PDB entry 7CCQ | electron microscopy, 3.80 A resolution | chains H and J of the 11 polymer chains in the assembly

== Chain H ==
Protein: Histone H2B type 1-J
Organism: Homo sapiens
UniProt: P06899 (H2B1J_HUMAN); residues 32-124 here correspond to UniProt positions 33-125 (UniProt number = residue number + 1)
Chain sequence (93 residues; numbered 32 to 124; the number before each row is that of its first residue):
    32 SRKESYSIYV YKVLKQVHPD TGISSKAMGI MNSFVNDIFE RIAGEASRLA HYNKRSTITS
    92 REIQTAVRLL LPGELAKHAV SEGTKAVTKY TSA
UniProt features mapped onto this chain:
  - modified residue: Lys34 (N6-(2-hydroxyisobutyryl)lysine), Glu35 (PolyADP-ribosyl glutamic acid), Ser36 (Phosphoserine), Lys43 (N6-(2-hydroxyisobutyryl)lysine), Lys46 (N6-(2-hydroxyisobutyryl)lysine), Lys57 (N6,N6-dimethyllysine), Arg79 (Dimethylated arginine), Lys85 (N6,N6,N6-trimethyllysine), Arg86 (Omega-N-methylarginine), Arg92 (Omega-N-methylarginine), Lys108 (N6-(2-hydroxyisobutyryl)lysine), Thr115 (Phosphothreonine), Lys116 (N6-(2-hydroxyisobutyryl)lysine), Lys120 (N6-(2-hydroxyisobutyryl)lysine)
  - glycosylation: Ser112 (O-linked (GlcNAc) serine)
  - cross-link (Glycyl lysine isopeptide (Lys-Gly)): Lys34 (interchain with G-Cter in ubiquitin), Lys120 (interchain with G-Cter in ubiquitin)

== Chain J ==
Molecule: 147-nt DNA strand
Organism: Homo sapiens
Sequence (147 nucleotides; numbered -73 to 73; the number before each row is that of its first residue; numbers below 1 keep their minus sign (DC-73 is residue -73)):
   -73 CTGGAGAATC CCGGTGCCGA GGCCGCTCAA TTGGTCGTAG ACAGCTCTAG CACCGCTTAA
   -13 ACGCACGTAC GCGCTGTCCC CCGCGTTTTA ACCGCCAAGG GGATTACTCC CTAGTCTCCA
    47 GGCACGTGTC AGATATATAC ATCCTGT

== How chain H and chain J interact ==
Pairs across the interface (16):
  Ser32(H) - DT30(J)  hydrogen bond to the phosphate
  Glu35(H) - DA-45(J)  sugar contact
  Tyr42(H) - DG-53(J)  hydrogen bond to the phosphate
  Tyr42(H) - DG-52(J)  hydrogen bond to the phosphate
  Gly53(H) - DG-53(J)  phosphate contact
  Ile54(H) - DA-54(J)  sugar contact
  Ile54(H) - DG-53(J)  hydrogen bond to the phosphate
  Ser55(H) - DA-54(J)  phosphate contact
  Ser56(H) - DA-54(J)  hydrogen bond to the phosphate
  Lys85(H) - DG-34(J)  phosphate contact
  Arg86(H) - DG-34(J)  phosphate contact
  Arg86(H) - DA-33(J)  salt bridge to the phosphate
  Ser87(H) - DA-35(J)  hydrogen bond to the phosphate
  Ser87(H) - DG-34(J)  hydrogen bond to the phosphate
  Thr88(H) - DA-35(J)  phosphate contact
  Thr88(H) - DG-34(J)  hydrogen bond to the phosphate
Interface residues without a listed pair, chain H (13 interface residues in all): Arg33, Lys46
Interface residues without a listed pair, chain J (9 interface residues in all): DC-46

== Overview ==
Chain H and chain J form an interface of 13 and 9 residues respectively; the contacts include 8 hydrogen bonds
and 1 salt bridge. Among the polar pairs are Ser32(H)-DT30(J), Tyr42(H)-DG-53(J) and Tyr42(H)-DG-52(J).
Here chain H is Histone H2B type 1-J and chain J is a 147-nt DNA strand, both from Homo sapiens. Entry 7CCQ
(Structure of the 1:1 cGAS-nucleosome complex) was determined by electron microscopy together with 7CCR from
the same study.
